Entry 6OF2 (electron microscopy, 2.90 A resolution); this record covers chains A and E of the 4 polymer chains in the assembly.

== Chain A ==
Name: Ribonuclease
From: Chaetomium thermophilum (strain DSM 1495 / CBS 144.50 / IMI 039719)
Reference sequence: G0SGE9 (G0SGE9_CHATD); numbering as in UniProt (aligned over 1-363)
Chain sequence (391 residues; each row starts with the number of its first residue; numbers below 1 keep their minus sign (Met-27 is residue -27)):
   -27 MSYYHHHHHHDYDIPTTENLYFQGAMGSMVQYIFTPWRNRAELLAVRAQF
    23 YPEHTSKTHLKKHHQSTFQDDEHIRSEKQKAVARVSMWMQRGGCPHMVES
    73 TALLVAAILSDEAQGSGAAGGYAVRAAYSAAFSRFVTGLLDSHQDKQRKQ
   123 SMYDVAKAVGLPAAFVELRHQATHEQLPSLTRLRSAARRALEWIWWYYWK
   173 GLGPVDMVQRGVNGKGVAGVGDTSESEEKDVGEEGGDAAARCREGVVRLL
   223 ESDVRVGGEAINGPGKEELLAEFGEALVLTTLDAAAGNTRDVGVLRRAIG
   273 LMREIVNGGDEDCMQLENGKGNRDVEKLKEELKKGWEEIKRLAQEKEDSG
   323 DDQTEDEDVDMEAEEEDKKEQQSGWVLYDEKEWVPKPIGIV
Disordered / not traced: -27 to 0, 29-39, 118-121, 179-343
Construct notes: initiating methionine (-27); expression tag (-26 to 0)
What the authors report for this chain:
  - conformationally variable residues (side-chain flip): Met124
  - catalytic residues: His142 (proposed by the authors, not directly observed)

== Chain E ==
Name: CLP1_P domain-containing protein
From: Chaetomium thermophilum (strain DSM 1495 / CBS 144.50 / IMI 039719)
Reference sequence: G0S263 (G0S263_CHATD); residues 110-748 here = UniProt positions 110-748
Chain sequence (640 residues; numbered 109 to 748; the number before each row is that of its first residue):
   109 MHHSSFQPNNSNFQRKAGGRLVLSTPDVERFVILGNYGVKVHQGEVTIAG
   159 ATLTPIDDVQWVHAPHCHALPVLRTANDTVIELLPCPTAQGLRELARLNP
   209 LFGRLWNETSDTFQIIYTSADAPKRTSLRELASHPAWNKKISELLTSTRR
   259 KPSPILFICGPKSSGKSTFGRLLTNRLMTDRAGHKSRSWKPVMVLDLDPG
   309 QPEFSPPGVVSLTKLRRPNLAPPFCHPGLSFGEKGLDGGNEGMTTVRMHA
   359 IASVTPALDPAHFIACARDLFAYYRRSASQENIPLVVNTPGWIQGTGLDL
   409 LAELIAVLRPTEVLYMSEDGPEETVSALREACASSSTIPFTMLPSQPNSS
   459 GEGGGGGAASWTPATLRSMAMQSYFHLSPFSRDQQGGPGCEWNPTPLTHL
   509 CPWRVRLAGRPDERGVLGIVCYDHQYAPELVSDAINGMVMGLVRIEKKEA
   559 LRGLAVPGDTSLSFTSSTSQGGCDDELDSDSNSSSAPSFTSSSPSHLNST
   609 PLLPLIPNPTGSPLSPQYTSLVGLVLIRGVSLTASNPELHLLTPVPPSVL
   659 HSFRGDELVLVAGKFDAPTWAYVEGLYWKSNSKAAKRVDEEREDEDREES
   709 GGVEEEEEQDEVPWVEMLHGSAGRDVGSRVWRVRRDLGRS
Disordered / not traced: 341-347, 456-467, 489-494, 569-608, 692-717, 728-748
Construct notes: initiating methionine (109)
Ion coordination: Mg2+: Ser275 (together with ATP-gamma-S)
Ligand contacts: ATP-gamma-S (AGS; phosphothiophosphoric acid-adenylate ester): Ala177, Arg237, Glu238, Leu239, Ala240, Ser241, Trp245, Pro269, Lys270, Ser271, Ser272, Gly273, Lys274, Ser275, Thr276, Gln309, Ser453, Gln454, Pro471

== Chain A / chain E interface ==
Pairs across the interface (11; chain A residue first):
  Arg97(A) - His532(E)
  Tyr125(A) - Gln402(E)
  Asp126(A) - Glu431(E)
  Ala135(A) - Gly403(E)
  Glu139(A) - Trp400(E)
  Glu139(A) - Thr404(E)  hydrogen bond
  Gln148(A) - Lys672(E)
  Ser151(A) - Asp531(E)  hydrogen bond (side chain-backbone)
  Thr153(A) - Asp531(E)
  Thr153(A) - Thr618(E)
  Arg154(A) - Leu366(E)
Also at the interface, not in a pair above, chain A (11 interface residues in all): Ser123, Ala136
Also at the interface, not in a pair above, chain E (13 interface residues in all): Ala365, Pro617, Gly619

== In short ==
The interface between chain A and chain E involves 11 residues on one side and 13 on the other, with 2
hydrogen bonds. Polar pairs include Glu139(A)-Thr404(E) and Ser151(A)-Asp531(E). Ligands of chain E:
ATP-gamma-S. The paper reports the catalytic residue His142(A); conformational variability at Met124(A).
Chain A is Ribonuclease and chain E is CLP1_P domain-containing protein, both from Chaetomium thermophilum
(strain DSM 1495 / CBS 144.50 / IMI 039719); the structure, Precursor ribosomal RNA processing complex, State
2, was determined by electron microscopy together with 6OF3 and 6OF4 from the same study.
